7XD8 - chains A and B of the 3 polymer chains in the assembly; structure by X-ray diffraction, 2.85 A resolution.

Chain A:
Name: NS5
Organism: Dengue virus 2
UniProt: Q91H74 (Q91H74_9FLAV); residues 264-900 here correspond to UniProt positions 2755-3391 (UniProt number = residue number + 2491)
Chain sequence (647 residues; each row starts with the number of its first residue):
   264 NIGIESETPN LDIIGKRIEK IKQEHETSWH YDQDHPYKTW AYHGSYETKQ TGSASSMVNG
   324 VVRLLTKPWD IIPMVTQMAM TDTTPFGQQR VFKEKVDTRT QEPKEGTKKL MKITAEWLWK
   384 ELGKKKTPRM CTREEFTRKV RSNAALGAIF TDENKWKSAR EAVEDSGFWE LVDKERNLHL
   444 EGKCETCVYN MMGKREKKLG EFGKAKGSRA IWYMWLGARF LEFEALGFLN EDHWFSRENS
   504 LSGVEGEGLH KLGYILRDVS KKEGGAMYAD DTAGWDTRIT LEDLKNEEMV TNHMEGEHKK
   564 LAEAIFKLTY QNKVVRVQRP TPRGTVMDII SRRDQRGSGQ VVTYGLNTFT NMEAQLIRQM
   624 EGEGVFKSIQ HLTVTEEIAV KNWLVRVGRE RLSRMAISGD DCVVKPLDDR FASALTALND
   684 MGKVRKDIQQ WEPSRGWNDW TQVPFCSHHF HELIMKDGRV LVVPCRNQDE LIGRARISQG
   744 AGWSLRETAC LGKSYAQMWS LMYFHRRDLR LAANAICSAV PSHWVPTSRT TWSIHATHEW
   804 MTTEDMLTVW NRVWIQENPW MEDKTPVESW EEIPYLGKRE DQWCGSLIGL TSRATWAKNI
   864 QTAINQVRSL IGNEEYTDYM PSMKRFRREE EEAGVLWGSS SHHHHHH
Disordered / not traced: 264-267, 888-910
Sequence notes: expression tag (901-910)
Metal / ion sites: Zn2+ site 1: Glu438, His442, Cys447, Cys450; Zn2+ site 2: His712, His714, Cys728, Cys847
What the authors report for this chain:
  - mutagenesis - W803A (3- to 5-fold), W803H (3- to 5-fold), M804K (3- to 5-fold): increased catalytic activity on initiation
  - mutagenesis - H798A: unchanged binding to EC stability
  - mutagenesis - W795A (25-fold), W803A (15 to 90 fold), W803H (15 to 90 fold), M804K (15 to 90 fold): decreased binding to EC stability
  - mutagenesis - S601T (1.2 nt s-1): decreased catalytic activity
  - mutagenesis - H798A: unchanged stability
  - mutagenesis - W795A (25-fold), W803A (15 to 90 fold), W803H (15 to 90 fold), M804K (15 to 90 fold): decreased stability

Chain B:
Molecule: 30-nt RNA strand
Sequence (30 nucleotides; row label = number of the first residue in the row):
   980 GGGAGAUGAA AAUCUCCAAC GAUUAUAUCC
Disordered / not traced: 980-997

Interface between chain A and chain B:
Residue-residue contacts - 39 pairs, chain A then chain B:
  Lys402(A) with U1002(B), salt bridge to the phosphate; U1003(B), salt bridge to the phosphate
  Arg404(A) with G1000(B), salt bridge to the phosphate; A1001(B), salt bridge to the phosphate
  Asn406(A) with C999(B), base contact
  Ala407(A) with G1000(B), phosphate contact; A1001(B), phosphate contact
  Ala408(A) with C999(B), phosphate contact; G1000(B), hydrogen bond to the phosphate
  Leu409(A) with C999(B), phosphate contact
  Gly410(A) with C999(B), phosphate contact
  Asn417(A) with A998(B), phosphate contact
  Lys457(A) with G1000(B), hydrogen bond to the base
  Arg472(A) with G1000(B), base contact
  Ile474(A) with G1000(B), base contact
  Tyr476(A) with C999(B), hydrogen bond to the phosphate; G1000(B), sugar contact
  Arg482(A) with G1000(B), hydrogen bond to the phosphate; A1001(B), salt bridge to the phosphate
  Asn493(A) with U1002(B), sugar contact
  Glu508(A) with U1003(B), sugar contact
  Gly509(A) with A1004(B), sugar contact
  Gly511(A) with A1004(B), sugar contact
  His513(A) with A1004(B), sugar contact
  Ser601(A) with G1000(B), base contact
  Gly602(A) with G1000(B), hydrogen bond to the sugar; A1001(B), sugar contact
  Gln603(A) with A1001(B), hydrogen bond to the sugar
  Val604(A) with A1001(B), hydrogen bond to the sugar
  Thr606(A) with G1000(B), base contact
  Tyr607(A) with U1002(B), sugar contact
  Leu764(A) with U1005(B), sugar contact
  Trp803(A) with U1007(B), hydrogen bond to the sugar
  Met804(A) with U1007(B), sugar contact
  Val812(A) with A1006(B), phosphate contact; U1007(B), phosphate contact
  Arg815(A) with A1006(B), salt bridge to the phosphate; U1007(B), salt bridge to the phosphate
  Val816(A) with U1005(B), phosphate contact
Other interface residues (no listed pair), chain A (39 interface residues in all): Met455, Arg458, Phe486, Glu494, His496, Glu510, Leu512, Val605, Val788
Other interface residues (no listed pair), chain B (11 interface residues in all): C1008

Overview:
39 residues of chain A and 11 residues of chain B are in contact, with 8 hydrogen bonds and 7 salt bridges.
Among the polar pairs are Lys457(A)-G1000(B), Gly602(A)-G1000(B) and Gln603(A)-A1001(B). The paper reports
that W795A, W803A and W803H of chain A, among others, reduce binding to EC stability; W795A, W803A and W803H
of chain A, among others, reduce stability.
Here chain A is NS5 (Dengue virus 2) and chain B is a 30-nt RNA strand. Entry 7XD8 (Crystal Structure of
Dengue Virus Serotype 2 (DENV2) Polymerase Elongation Complex (Native Form)) was determined by X-ray
diffraction together with 7XD9 from the same study.
